7FHL - chains A and C of the 4 polymer chains in the assembly; structure by electron microscopy, 3.10 A resolution.

[Chain A (and C)]
Protein: Two pore calcium channel protein 1, GFP
Organism: Arabidopsis thaliana
Notes: chain C of this document is another copy of the same molecule, construct and numbering; everything in this record applies to it too
UniProt: chimeric construct of Q94KI8, A0A5P9VSM6: residues 1-733 from Q94KI8 (TPC1_ARATH) positions 1-733 (same numbers); residues 748-985 from A0A5P9VSM6 positions 2-239 (UniProt number = residue number - 746)
Chain sequence (998 residues; each row starts with the number of its first residue):
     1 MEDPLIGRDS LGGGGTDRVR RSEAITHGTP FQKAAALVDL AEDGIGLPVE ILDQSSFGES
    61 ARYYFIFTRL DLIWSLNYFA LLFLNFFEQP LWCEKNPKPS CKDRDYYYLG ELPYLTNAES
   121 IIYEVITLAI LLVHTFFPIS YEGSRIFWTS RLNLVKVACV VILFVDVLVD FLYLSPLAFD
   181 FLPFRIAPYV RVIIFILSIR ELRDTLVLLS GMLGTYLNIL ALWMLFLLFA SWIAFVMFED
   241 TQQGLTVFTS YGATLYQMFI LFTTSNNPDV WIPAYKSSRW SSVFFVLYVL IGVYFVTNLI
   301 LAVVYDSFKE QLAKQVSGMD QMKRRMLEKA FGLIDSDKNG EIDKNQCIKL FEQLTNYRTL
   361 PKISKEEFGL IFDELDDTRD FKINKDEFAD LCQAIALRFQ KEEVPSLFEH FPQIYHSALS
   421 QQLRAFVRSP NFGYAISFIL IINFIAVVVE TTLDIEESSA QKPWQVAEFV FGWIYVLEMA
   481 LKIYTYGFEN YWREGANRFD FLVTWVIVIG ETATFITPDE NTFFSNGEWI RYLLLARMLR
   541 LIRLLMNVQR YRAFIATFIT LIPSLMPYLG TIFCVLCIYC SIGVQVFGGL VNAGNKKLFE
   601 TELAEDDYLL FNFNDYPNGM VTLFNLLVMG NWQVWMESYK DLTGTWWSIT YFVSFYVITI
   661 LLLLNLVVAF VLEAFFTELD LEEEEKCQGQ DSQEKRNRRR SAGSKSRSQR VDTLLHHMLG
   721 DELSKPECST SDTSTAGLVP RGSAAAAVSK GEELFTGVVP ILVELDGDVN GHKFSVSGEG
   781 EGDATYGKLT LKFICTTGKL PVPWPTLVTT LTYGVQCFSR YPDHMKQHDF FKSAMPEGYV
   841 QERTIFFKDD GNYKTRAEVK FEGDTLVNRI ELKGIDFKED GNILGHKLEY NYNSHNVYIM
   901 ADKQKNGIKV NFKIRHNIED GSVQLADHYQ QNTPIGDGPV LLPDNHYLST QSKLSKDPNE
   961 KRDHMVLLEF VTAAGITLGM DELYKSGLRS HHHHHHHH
Unresolved in the structure: 1-17, 175-180, 687-998
Construct notes: linker (734-747); expression tag (986-998)
Curated features (UniProtKB/Swiss-Prot):
  - modified residue: Met1 (N-acetylmethionine)
Disulfides: Cys93-Cys101
Ion coordination: Ca2+ site 1: Asp240 (shared with Asp454(C), Glu528(C) of chain C); Ca2+ site 2: Asn339, Glu341; Ca2+ site 3: Asp454, Glu528 (shared with Asp240(C) of chain C)

[Interface between chain A and chain C]
Residue-residue contacts - 109 pairs, chain A then chain C:
  Glu111(A) - Ser278(C)
  Glu111(A) - Arg279(C)  hydrogen bond (side chain-backbone)
  Asn218(A) - Arg550(C)
  Asn218(A) - Tyr551(C)
  Ile219(A) - Phe554(C)  hydrophobic
  Ala221(A) - Tyr551(C)
  Leu222(A) - Leu545(C)  hydrophobic
  Leu222(A) - Tyr551(C)  hydrophobic
  Leu222(A) - Phe554(C)  hydrophobic
  Phe229(A) - Leu535(C)  hydrophobic
  Trp232(A) - Thr451(C)
  Phe235(A) - Ile455(C)  hydrophobic
  Val236(A) - Thr451(C)
  Val236(A) - Arg531(C)
  Met237(A) - Tyr532(C)
  Glu239(A) - Ile455(C)
  Glu239(A) - Glu457(C)
  Asp240(A) - Asp454(C)
  Asp240(A) - Glu457(C)
  Asp240(A) - Glu528(C)
  Thr264(A) - Gly630(C)
  Ser265(A) - Asn631(C)
  Asn267(A) - Asn625(C)  hydrogen bond
  Asn267(A) - Val628(C)
  Pro268(A) - Tyr608(C)
  Asp269(A) - Tyr608(C)  hydrogen bond
  Trp271(A) - Phe611(C)  hydrophobic
  Trp271(A) - Asn625(C)
  Ile272(A) - Asp607(C)
  Ile272(A) - Phe611(C)  hydrophobic
  Tyr275(A) - Leu610(C)
  Tyr275(A) - Asn618(C)  hydrogen bond
  Tyr275(A) - Val621(C)
  Ser278(A) - Glu111(C)
  Arg279(A) - Glu111(C)  hydrogen bond (backbone-side chain)
  Arg279(A) - Leu610(C)
  Val286(A) - Phe624(C)  hydrophobic
  Ile291(A) - Phe558(C)  hydrophobic
  Tyr294(A) - Leu627(C)
  Tyr294(A) - Leu664(C)
  Phe295(A) - Phe558(C)  hydrophobic
  Phe295(A) - Leu561(C)  hydrophobic
  Phe295(A) - Leu565(C)  hydrophobic
  Asn298(A) - Val668(C)
  Asn298(A) - Val671(C)
  Asn298(A) - Leu672(C)
  Leu299(A) - Phe554(C)  hydrophobic
  Leu299(A) - Thr557(C)
  Leu299(A) - Phe558(C)  hydrophobic
  Leu299(A) - Val671(C)  hydrophobic
  Leu299(A) - Phe675(C)  hydrophobic
  Ala302(A) - Phe675(C)  hydrophobic
  Val303(A) - Phe675(C)  hydrophobic
  Tyr305(A) - Phe676(C)  hydrophobic
  Asp306(A) - Leu679(C)
  Thr451(A) - Trp232(C)
  Thr451(A) - Val236(C)
  Asp454(A) - Glu239(C)
  Asp454(A) - Asp240(C)
  Ile455(A) - Glu239(C)
  Glu457(A) - Glu239(C)
  Glu457(A) - Asp240(C)
  Glu528(A) - Asp240(C)
  Arg531(A) - Val236(C)
  Tyr532(A) - Val236(C)
  Tyr532(A) - Met237(C)
  Leu545(A) - Leu222(C)  hydrophobic
  Arg550(A) - Asn218(C)
  Tyr551(A) - Asn218(C)
  Tyr551(A) - Ala221(C)
  Tyr551(A) - Leu222(C)  hydrophobic
  Phe554(A) - Ile219(C)  hydrophobic
  Phe554(A) - Leu222(C)  hydrophobic
  Phe554(A) - Leu299(C)  hydrophobic
  Thr557(A) - Leu299(C)
  Phe558(A) - Ile291(C)  hydrophobic
  Phe558(A) - Phe295(C)  hydrophobic
  Phe558(A) - Val296(C)  hydrophobic
  Phe558(A) - Leu299(C)  hydrophobic
  Leu561(A) - Phe295(C)  hydrophobic
  Leu565(A) - Phe295(C)  hydrophobic
  Asp607(A) - Ile272(C)
  Tyr608(A) - Pro268(C)
  Tyr608(A) - Asp269(C)  hydrogen bond
  Leu610(A) - Tyr275(C)
  Leu610(A) - Lys276(C)
  Leu610(A) - Arg279(C)
  Phe611(A) - Trp271(C)  hydrophobic
  Phe611(A) - Ile272(C)  hydrophobic
  Asn618(A) - Tyr275(C)  hydrogen bond
  Val621(A) - Tyr275(C)
  Phe624(A) - Val286(C)  hydrophobic
  Asn625(A) - Asn267(C)  hydrogen bond
  Asn625(A) - Trp271(C)
  Leu627(A) - Tyr294(C)
  Val628(A) - Thr264(C)
  Val628(A) - Asn267(C)
  Val628(A) - Tyr294(C)
  Asn631(A) - Ser265(C)
  Leu664(A) - Tyr294(C)
  Val668(A) - Asn298(C)
  Val671(A) - Asn298(C)
  Val671(A) - Leu299(C)  hydrophobic
  Leu672(A) - Asn298(C)
  Leu672(A) - Ala302(C)  hydrophobic
  Phe675(A) - Leu299(C)  hydrophobic
  Phe675(A) - Val303(C)  hydrophobic
  Phe676(A) - Tyr305(C)  hydrophobic
  Leu679(A) - Asp306(C)
Also at the interface, not in a pair above, chain A (84 interface residues in all): Tyr108, Gly110, Asn266, Ser277, Trp280, Val289, Leu290, Val296, Ile300, Leu301, Phe444, Val447, Val448, Leu535, Leu539, Ile562, Leu569, Gly630, Trp635
Also at the interface, not in a pair above, chain C (85 interface residues in all): Tyr108, Leu109, Gly110, Phe229, Ile233, Phe235, Asn266, Ser277, Trp280, Val289, Leu290, Ile300, Leu301, Lys309, Val448, Ile562, Leu569, Trp635

[Summary]
84 residues of chain A face 85 of chain C across their interface; the contacts include 8 hydrogen bonds. Polar
contacts include Glu111(A)-Arg279(C), Asn267(A)-Asn625(C) and Asp269(A)-Tyr608(C). Asn339(A) and Glu341(A)
coordinate Ca2+ site 2. Asp454(A) and Glu528(A) coordinate Ca2+ site 3.
Both chains are Two pore calcium channel protein 1, GFP (Arabidopsis thaliana). Entry 7FHL (Structure of
AtTPC1 with 50 mM Ca2+) was determined by electron microscopy (same publication as 7FHK, 7FHN and 7FHO).
